Entry 5EQH (X-ray diffraction, 2.99 A resolution); this record covers chain A.

Chain A:
Name: Solute carrier family 2, facilitated glucose transporter member 1
Organism: Homo sapiens
Reference sequence: P11166 (GTR1_HUMAN); residues 1-492 here = UniProt positions 1-492
Sequence (492 residues; each row starts with the number of its first residue):
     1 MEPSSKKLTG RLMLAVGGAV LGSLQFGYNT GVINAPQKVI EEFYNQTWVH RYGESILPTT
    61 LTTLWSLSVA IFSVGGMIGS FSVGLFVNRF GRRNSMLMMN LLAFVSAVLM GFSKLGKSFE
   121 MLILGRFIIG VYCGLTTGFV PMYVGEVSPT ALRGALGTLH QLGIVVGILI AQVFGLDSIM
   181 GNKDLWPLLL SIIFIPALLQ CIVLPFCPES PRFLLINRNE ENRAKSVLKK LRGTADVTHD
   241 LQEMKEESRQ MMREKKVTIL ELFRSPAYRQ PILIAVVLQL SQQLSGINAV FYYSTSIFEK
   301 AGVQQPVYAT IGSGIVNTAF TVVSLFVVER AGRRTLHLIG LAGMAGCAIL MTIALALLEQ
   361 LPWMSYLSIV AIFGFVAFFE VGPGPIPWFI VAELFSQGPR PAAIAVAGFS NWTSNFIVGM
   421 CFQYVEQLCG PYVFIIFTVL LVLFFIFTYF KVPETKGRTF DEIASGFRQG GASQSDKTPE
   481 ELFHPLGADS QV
Not modelled in the structure: 1-8, 456-492
UniProt features mapped onto this chain:
  - binding site (cytochalasin B): Thr137, Gln282, Trp388, Asn411
  - binding site (D-glucose): Gln282, Gln283, Asn288, Asn317, Glu380
  - site: Asn411 (Not glycosylated)
  - modified residue: Met1 (N-acetylmethionine), Ser226 (Phosphoserine), Ser465 (Phosphoserine), Thr478 (Phosphothreonine), Ser490 (Phosphoserine)
  - glycosylation: Asn45 (N-linked (GlcNAc...) asparagine)
Ligand contacts: 5RF ((2S)-3-(2-bromophenyl)-2-[2-(4-methoxyphenyl)ethanoylamino]-N-[(1S)-1-phenylethyl]propanamide): Phe26, Ser80, Thr137, His160, Gln161, Ile164, Gln282, Phe379, Glu380, Gly384, Trp388, Ile404, Ala407, Gly408, Asn411, Trp412
Reported in the primary citation:
  - binding site for 5RF: His160, Phe379, Trp388, Asn411, Trp412

Summary:
Ligands of chain A: compound 5RF. UniProt lists 4 cytochalasin B-binding residues and 5 D-glucose-binding
residues. From the paper: a binding site for 5RF at His160, Phe379 and Trp388 among others.
Chain A is Solute carrier family 2, facilitated glucose transporter member 1 (Homo sapiens); the structure,
Human GLUT1 in complex with inhibitor
(2S)-3-(2-bromophenyl)-2-[2-(4-methoxyphenyl)ethanoylamino]-N-[(1S)-1-phenylethyl]propanamide, was determined
by X-ray diffraction (same publication as 5EQG and 5EQI).
